PDB entry 5L5X | X-ray diffraction, 2.90 A resolution | chains H and Z of the 28 polymer chains in the assembly

[Chain H]
Protein: Proteasome subunit beta type-2
Organism: Saccharomyces cerevisiae (strain ATCC 204508 / S288c)
Notes: EC 3.4.25.1
Reference sequence: P25043 (PSB2_YEAST); residues 1-232 here correspond to UniProt positions 30-261 (UniProt number = residue number + 29)
Chain sequence (232 residues; row label = number of the first residue in the row):
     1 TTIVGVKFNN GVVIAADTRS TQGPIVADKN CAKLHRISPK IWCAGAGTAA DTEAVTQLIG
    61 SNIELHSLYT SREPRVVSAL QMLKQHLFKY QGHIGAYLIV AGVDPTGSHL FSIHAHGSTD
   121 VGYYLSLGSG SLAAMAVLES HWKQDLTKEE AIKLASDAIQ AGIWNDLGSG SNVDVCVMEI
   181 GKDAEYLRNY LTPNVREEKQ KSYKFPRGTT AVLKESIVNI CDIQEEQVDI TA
Unresolved in the structure: 227-232
Glycans and other covalent adducts: compound 04C linked to Thr1
Ligand contacts: 04C (1,2,4-trideoxy-4-methyl-2-{[N-(morpholin-4-ylacetyl)-L-alanyl-O-methyl-L-tyrosyl]amino}-1-phenyl-D-xylitol): Arg19, Ser20, Thr21, Gln22, Cys31, Lys33, His35, Gly45, Ala46, Gly47, Thr48, Ala49, Thr52, Glu53, Ser129, Gly168
UniProt features mapped onto this chain:
  - active site: Thr1 (Nucleophile)

[Chain Z]
Protein: Proteasome subunit beta type-6, Proteasome subunit beta type-1
Organism: Saccharomyces cerevisiae (strain ATCC 204508 / S288c)
Notes: EC 3.4.25.1
Reference sequence: chimeric construct of P23724, P20618: residues 1-96 from P23724 (PSB6_YEAST) positions 20-115 (UniProt number = residue number + 19); residues 97-111 from P20618 positions 124-138 (UniProt number = residue number + 27); residues 112-117 from P23724 (PSB6_YEAST) positions 131-136 (UniProt number = residue number + 19); residues 118-133 from P20618 positions 145-160 (UniProt number = residue number + 27); residues 134-222 from P23724 (PSB6_YEAST) positions 153-241 (UniProt number = residue number + 19)
Chain sequence (222 residues; each row starts with the number of its first residue):
     1 QFNPYGDNGG TILGIAGEDF AVLAGDTRNI TDYSINSRYE PKVFDCGDNI VMSANGFAAD
    61 GDALVKRFKN SVKWYHFDHN DKKLSINSAA RNIQHLLYSR RFFPYYVYNI IAGLDEDGKG
   121 AVYSFDPVGS YQREQCRAGG AAASLIMPFL DNQVNFKNQY EPGTNGKVKK PLKYLSVEEV
   181 IKLVRDSFTS ATERHIQVGD GLEILIVTKD GVRKEFYELK RD
Metal / ion sites: Mg2+: Thr192, His195, Val198
Ligand contacts: 04C (1,2,4-trideoxy-4-methyl-2-{[N-(morpholin-4-ylacetyl)-L-alanyl-O-methyl-L-tyrosyl]amino}-1-phenyl-D-xylitol): Tyr108, Asp126, Pro127, Val128
UniProt features mapped onto this chain:
  - modified residue: Tyr123 (Phosphotyrosine)

[How chain H and chain Z interact]
Contacting residue pairs (59):
  Arg19(H) with Ile196(Z); Asp222(Z), salt bridge
  Pro24(H) with Arg194(Z); His195(Z); Ile196(Z), hydrogen bond (backbone-backbone)
  Ile25(H) with Arg194(Z); His195(Z)
  Val26(H) with Glu193(Z); Arg194(Z), hydrogen bond (backbone-backbone); Ile196(Z), hydrophobic
  Ala27(H) with Arg194(Z), hydrogen bond (backbone-side chain)
  Lys29(H) with Glu193(Z), salt bridge; Arg194(Z)
  Ile163(H) with Asp222(Z)
  Trp164(H) with Ile35(Z); Arg38(Z), hydrogen bond (backbone-side chain); Arg221(Z); Asp222(Z)
  Asn165(H) with Tyr33(Z); Arg38(Z)
  Asp166(H) with Tyr33(Z); Asp222(Z)
  Leu167(H) with Arg28(Z); Ile30(Z), hydrophobic; Asp32(Z); Tyr33(Z), hydrogen bond (backbone-backbone); Ile35(Z), hydrophobic; Ile196(Z)
  Gly168(H) with Tyr33(Z)
  Ser169(H) with Asp222(Z)
  Gly170(H) with Asp222(Z)
  Ser171(H) with Asp222(Z), hydrogen bond (backbone-side chain)
  Asn194(H) with Lys220(Z), hydrogen bond (backbone-side chain); Asp222(Z)
  Arg196(H) with Thr189(Z); Ser190(Z); Glu193(Z)
  Glu197(H) with Arg185(Z), salt bridge
  Lys199(H) with Asp186(Z)
  Gln200(H) with Lys182(Z); Arg185(Z), hydrogen bond; Asp186(Z), hydrogen bond (backbone-side chain)
  Lys201(H) with Glu179(Z); Asp186(Z)
  Tyr203(H) with Phe149(Z); Gln153(Z); Leu183(Z); Asp186(Z), hydrogen bond
  Phe205(H) with Asn152(Z); Gln153(Z); Gln159(Z)
  Pro206(H) with Pro162(Z), hydrophobic
  Arg207(H) with Pro162(Z)
  Gly208(H) with Pro162(Z)
  Thr209(H) with Gln159(Z); Tyr160(Z), hydrogen bond (backbone-backbone)
  Thr210(H) with Asn165(Z)
  Ala211(H) with Gly166(Z)
  Val212(H) with Asn165(Z)
Also at the interface, not in a pair above, chain H (34 interface residues in all): Thr21, Gly23, Asp28, Ser129
Also at the interface, not in a pair above, chain Z (33 interface residues in all): Ser34, Leu145, Asn158, Glu161, Glu218

[In short]
Chain H and chain Z form an interface of 34 and 33 residues respectively; the contacts include 11 hydrogen
bonds and 3 salt bridges. Polar pairs include Arg19(H)-Asp222(Z), Lys29(H)-Glu193(Z) and Glu197(H)-Arg185(Z).
Ligands of chain Z: compound 04C. Covalently linked compound 04C: at Thr1(H).
Chain H is Proteasome subunit beta type-2 and chain Z is Proteasome subunit beta type-6, Proteasome subunit
beta type-1, both from Saccharomyces cerevisiae (strain ATCC 204508 / S288c); the structure, Yeast 20S
proteasome with human beta5c (1-138) and human beta6 (97-111; 118-133) in complex with ONX ..., was determined
by X-ray diffraction, deposited together with 5L52, 5L54, 5L55, 5L5A, 5L5B, 5L5D and 30 further entries.
